Entry 5BTD (X-ray diffraction, 2.50 A resolution); this record covers chains D and G of the 8 polymer chains in the assembly.

== Chain D ==
Name: DNA gyrase subunit B
From: Mycobacterium tuberculosis (strain ATCC 25618 / H37Rv)
Notes: EC 5.99.1.3; fragment: GyrB 426-675 with N-terminal SNA tag
UniProt: P9WG45 (GYRB_MYCTU); residues 426-675 here = UniProt positions 426-675
Sequence (253 residues; numbered 423 to 675; the number before each row is that of its first residue):
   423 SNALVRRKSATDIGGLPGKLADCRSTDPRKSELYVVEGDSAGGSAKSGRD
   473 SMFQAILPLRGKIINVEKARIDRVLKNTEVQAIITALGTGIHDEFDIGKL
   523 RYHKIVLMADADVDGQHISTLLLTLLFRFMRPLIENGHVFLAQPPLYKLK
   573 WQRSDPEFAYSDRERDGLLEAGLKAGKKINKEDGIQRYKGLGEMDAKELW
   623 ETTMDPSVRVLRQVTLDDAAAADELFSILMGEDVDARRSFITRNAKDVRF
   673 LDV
Not modelled in the structure: 423, 432-436
Construct notes: expression tag (423-425)
Curated features (UniProtKB/Swiss-Prot):
  - binding site (Mg(2+)): Glu459, Asp532, Asp534
  - site (Interaction with DNA): Lys484, Asn487
  - mutagenesis: Asp472 (D472H: No supercoiling activity), Arg482 (R482K: Increased susceptibility to fluoroquinolones, half supercoiling activity, no fluoroquinolone-induced DNA cleavage (makes sequence more like E.coli)), Asn499 (N499D: 17-fold increased resistance to fluoroquinolones, slightly increased DNA cleavage in absence of drugs), Asp577 (D577A: 37% supercoiling, 54% decatenation, 126% DNA cleavage in presence of norfloxacin; D577R: <2% supercoiling, 4% decatenation), Glu620 to Asp627 (<3% supercoiling, 18% decatenation, 75% DNA cleavage in presence of norfloxacin), Glu620 (E620A: 15% supercoiling, 19% decatenation, 143% DNA cleavage in presence of norfloxacin; E620R: 10% supercoiling, 7% decatenation), Glu623 (E623A: 18% supercoiling, 11% decatenation, 131% DNA cleavage in presence of norfloxacin; E623R: <2% supercoiling, 2% decatenation), Asp627 (D627A: 13% supercoiling, 10% decatenation, 42% DNA cleavage in presence of norfloxacin; D627R: <2% supercoiling, 3% decatenation)
Bound ions: Mg2+: Asp532, Asp534
Small-molecule neighbours: Gatifloxacin (GFN; 1-cyclopropyl-6-fluoro-8-methoxy-7-[(3S)-3-methylpiperazin-1-yl]-4-oxo-1,4-dihydroquinoline-3-carboxylic acid): Arg482, Gly483, Thr500, Glu501
From the paper describing this entry:
  - binding site for Gatifloxacin: Arg482, Thr500, Glu501

== Chain G ==
Molecule: DNA substrate 24-mer TTACGTGCATAGTCATTCATGACC
From: synthetic construct
Sequence (24 nucleotides; each row starts with the number of its first residue):
     1 TTACGTGCATAGTCATTCATGACC
Not modelled in the structure: 1-2, 24

== How chain D and chain G interact ==
Pairs across the interface - 18 pairs, chain D then chain G:
  Lys484(D) with DT16(G), sugar contact; DT17(G), sugar contact
  Ile485(D) with DT17(G), sugar contact
  Ile486(D) with DT16(G), phosphate contact; DT17(G), phosphate contact
  Asn487(D) with DT17(G), hydrogen bond to the phosphate; DC18(G), hydrogen bond to the phosphate
  Lys490(D) with DC18(G), salt bridge to the phosphate; DA19(G), salt bridge to the phosphate
  Arg495(D) with DT16(G), salt bridge to the phosphate
  Asn499(D) with DA15(G), phosphate contact; DT16(G), hydrogen bond to the phosphate
  His539(D) with DT17(G), hydrogen bond to the phosphate; DC18(G), salt bridge to the phosphate
  Val656(D) with DA19(G), sugar contact; DT20(G), phosphate contact
  Arg659(D) with DA19(G), salt bridge to the phosphate
  Arg660(D) with DT20(G), salt bridge to the phosphate
Other interface residues (no listed pair), chain D (13 interface residues in all): Gly483, Leu543

== In short ==
Chain D and chain G form an interface of 13 and 6 residues respectively, with 4 hydrogen bonds and 6 salt
bridges. Polar contacts include Asn487(D)-DT17(G), Asn487(D)-DC18(G) and Asn499(D)-DT16(G). Ligands of chain
D: Gatifloxacin. The paper reports a binding site for Gatifloxacin at Arg482(D), Thr500(D) and Glu501(D).
Here chain D is DNA gyrase subunit B (Mycobacterium tuberculosis (strain ATCC 25618 / H37Rv)) and chain G is
DNA substrate 24-mer TTACGTGCATAGTCATTCATGACC (synthetic construct). Entry 5BTD (Crystal structure of a
topoisomerase II complex) was determined by X-ray diffraction, deposited together with 5BS8, 5BTA, 5BTC, 5BTF,
5BTG, 5BTI, 5BTL and 5BTN.
